5JYE - chains A and B of the 4 polymer chains in the assembly; structure by X-ray diffraction, 2.23 A resolution.

== Chain A (and B) ==
Name: Glyceraldehyde-3-phosphate dehydrogenase
Source organism: Streptococcus agalactiae
Notes: EC 1.2.1.-; chain B of this document is another copy of the same molecule, construct and numbering; everything in this record applies to it too
UniProtKB: Q9ALW2 (Q9ALW2_STRAG); residues 1-336 here = UniProt positions 1-336
Amino-acid sequence (356 residues; row label = number of the first residue in the row; numbers below 1 keep their minus sign (Met-19 is residue -19)):
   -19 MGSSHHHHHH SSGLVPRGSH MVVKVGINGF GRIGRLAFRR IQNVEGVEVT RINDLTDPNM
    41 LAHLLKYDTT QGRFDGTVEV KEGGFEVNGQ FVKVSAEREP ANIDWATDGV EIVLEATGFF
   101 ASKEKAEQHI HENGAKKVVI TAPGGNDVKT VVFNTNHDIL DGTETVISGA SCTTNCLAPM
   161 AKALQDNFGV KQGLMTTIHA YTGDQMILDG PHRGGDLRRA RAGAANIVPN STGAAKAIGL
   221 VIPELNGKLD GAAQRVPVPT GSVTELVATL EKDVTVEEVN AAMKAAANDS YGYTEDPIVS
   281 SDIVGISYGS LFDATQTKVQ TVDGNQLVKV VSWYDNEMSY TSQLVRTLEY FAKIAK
Unresolved in the structure: -19 to 1, 336
Differences from the reference sequence: initiating methionine (-19); expression tag (-18 to 0)
Metal / ion sites: Mg2+: Ile21, Val24, Val27
Ligand contacts: NAD (nicotinamide-adenine-dinucleotide): Asn8, Gly9, Phe10, Gly11, Arg12, Ile13, Gly14, Asn33, Asp34, Leu35, Glu77, Arg78, Ala96, Thr97, Gly98, Phe99, Phe100, Thr121, Ala122, Cys152, Thr182, Asn316, Glu317, Tyr320

== Interface between chain A and chain B ==
Pairs across the interface - 94 pairs, chain A then chain B:
  Lys171(A) - Val302(B)
  Gln172(A) - Gln300(B)  hydrogen bond (side chain-backbone)
  Gln172(A) - Val302(B)
  Gln172(A) - Asn305(B)  hydrogen bond (side chain-backbone)
  Gln172(A) - Gln306(B)
  Gln172(A) - Leu307(B)
  Gly173(A) - Gln300(B)
  Leu174(A) - Gln300(B)
  Leu174(A) - Leu307(B)  hydrophobic
  Leu174(A) - Lys309(B)
  Thr176(A) - Glu245(B)  hydrogen bond
  Thr176(A) - Lys309(B)  hydrogen bond
  Ile178(A) - Ile178(B)  hydrophobic
  Ile178(A) - Ile207(B)
  Ile178(A) - Val236(B)  hydrophobic
  Leu197(A) - Pro277(B)  hydrophobic
  Arg198(A) - Pro277(B)  hydrogen bond (side chain-backbone)
  Arg198(A) - Ile278(B)  hydrogen bond (side chain-backbone)
  Arg198(A) - Asp293(B)  salt bridge
  Arg198(A) - Thr295(B)  hydrogen bond
  Arg201(A) - Val279(B)
  Arg201(A) - Ser281(B)
  Arg201(A) - Asp282(B)  salt bridge
  Ala205(A) - Val238(B)
  Asn206(A) - Val279(B)
  Asn206(A) - Ser280(B)
  Asn206(A) - Ser281(B)  hydrogen bond
  Ile207(A) - Ile178(B)
  Ile207(A) - Val236(B)  hydrophobic
  Ile207(A) - Val238(B)  hydrophobic
  Ile207(A) - Gly241(B)
  Ile207(A) - Val279(B)
  Ile207(A) - Ser280(B)  hydrogen bond (backbone-side chain)
  Ile207(A) - Trp313(B)
  Pro209(A) - Ile278(B)
  Pro209(A) - Gln296(B)
  Pro209(A) - Trp313(B)  hydrophobic
  Gly227(A) - Val302(B)
  Lys228(A) - Gln300(B)
  Leu229(A) - Gln300(B)
  Asp230(A) - Lys298(B)
  Asp230(A) - Gln300(B)  hydrogen bond (backbone-side chain)
  Gly231(A) - Lys298(B)  hydrogen bond (backbone-side chain)
  Ala232(A) - Lys309(B)
  Gln234(A) - Glu245(B)  hydrogen bond
  Gln234(A) - Gln296(B)  hydrogen bond
  Val236(A) - Ile207(B)  hydrophobic
  Val236(A) - Val236(B)  hydrophobic
  Pro237(A) - Pro237(B)
  Pro237(A) - Val238(B)  hydrophobic
  Val238(A) - Pro237(B)  hydrophobic
  Gly241(A) - Ile207(B)
  Glu245(A) - Thr176(B)  hydrogen bond
  Glu245(A) - Gln234(B)  hydrogen bond
  Val247(A) - Val247(B)  hydrophobic
  Pro277(A) - Leu197(B)  hydrophobic
  Pro277(A) - Arg198(B)
  Ile278(A) - Arg198(B)  hydrogen bond (backbone-side chain)
  Ile278(A) - Pro209(B)
  Val279(A) - Arg201(B)
  Val279(A) - Asn206(B)
  Val279(A) - Ile207(B)
  Val279(A) - Val208(B)  hydrophobic
  Ser280(A) - Asn206(B)
  Ser280(A) - Ile207(B)  hydrogen bond (side chain-backbone)
  Ser281(A) - Arg201(B)
  Ser281(A) - Asn206(B)  hydrogen bond
  Asp282(A) - Arg201(B)  salt bridge
  Asp293(A) - Arg198(B)  salt bridge
  Thr295(A) - Arg198(B)  hydrogen bond
  Gln296(A) - Pro209(B)
  Gln296(A) - Gln234(B)  hydrogen bond
  Lys298(A) - Asp230(B)
  Lys298(A) - Gly231(B)  hydrogen bond (side chain-backbone)
  Lys298(A) - Ala232(B)
  Gln300(A) - Gln172(B)  hydrogen bond
  Gln300(A) - Gly173(B)  hydrogen bond (side chain-backbone)
  Gln300(A) - Leu174(B)
  Gln300(A) - Lys228(B)  hydrogen bond (side chain-backbone)
  Gln300(A) - Leu229(B)
  Gln300(A) - Asp230(B)
  Val302(A) - Lys171(B)
  Val302(A) - Gln172(B)
  Val302(A) - Gly227(B)
  Asn305(A) - Gln172(B)  hydrogen bond (backbone-side chain)
  Gln306(A) - Gln172(B)
  Leu307(A) - Gln172(B)
  Leu307(A) - Gly173(B)
  Leu307(A) - Leu174(B)  hydrophobic
  Leu307(A) - Val247(B)
  Lys309(A) - Thr176(B)  hydrogen bond
  Lys309(A) - Ala232(B)
  Trp313(A) - Ile207(B)
  Trp313(A) - Pro209(B)  hydrophobic
Interface residues without a listed pair, chain A (49 interface residues in all): Met175, Val208, Ser242, Val243, Thr249, Asp276
Interface residues without a listed pair, chain B (48 interface residues in all): Met175, Ala205, Ser242, Val243, Asp276

== Overview ==
49 residues of chain A face 48 of chain B across their interface; the contacts include 26 hydrogen bonds and 4
salt bridges. Among the polar pairs are Arg198(A)-Asp293(B), Arg201(A)-Asp282(B) and Gln172(A)-Gln300(B).
Chain A binds NAD.
Both chains are Glyceraldehyde-3-phosphate dehydrogenase (Streptococcus agalactiae). Entry 5JYE (Structures of
Streptococcus agalactiae GBS GAPDH in different enzymatic states) was determined by X-ray diffraction (same
publication as 5JY6, 5JYA and 5JYF).
